PDB entry 7Q94 | X-ray diffraction, 4.30 A resolution (low resolution: residue-level contacts below are approximate; hydrogen-bond / salt-bridge calls are withheld) | chains A and C of the 4 polymer chains in the assembly

== Chain A ==
Molecule: NADQ transcription factor
Source organism: Agrobacterium fabrum (strain C58 / ATCC 33970)
UniProtKB: A9CG24 (A9CG24_AGRFC); numbering as in UniProt (aligned over 2-300)
Amino-acid sequence (336 residues; row label = number of the first residue in the row; numbers below 1 keep their minus sign (Met-35 is residue -35)):
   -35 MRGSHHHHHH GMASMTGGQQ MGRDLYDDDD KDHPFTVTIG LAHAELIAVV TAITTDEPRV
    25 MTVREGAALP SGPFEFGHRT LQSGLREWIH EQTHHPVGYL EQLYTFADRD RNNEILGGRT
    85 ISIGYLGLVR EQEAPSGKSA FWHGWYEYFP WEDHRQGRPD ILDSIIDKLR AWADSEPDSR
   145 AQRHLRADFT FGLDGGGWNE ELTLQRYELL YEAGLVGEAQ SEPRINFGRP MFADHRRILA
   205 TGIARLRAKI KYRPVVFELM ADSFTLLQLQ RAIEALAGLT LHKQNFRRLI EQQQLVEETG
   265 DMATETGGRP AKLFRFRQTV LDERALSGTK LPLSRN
Unresolved in the structure: -35 to 8, 78-81, 96-104, 289-300
Sequence notes: initiating methionine (-35); expression tag (-34 to 1)
From the paper describing this entry:
  - conformationally variable residues (order/disorder transition): Ala289 to Asn300
  - mutagenesis - Q248A/R273A: abolished binding to DNA binding region (chain C)
  - binding site for DNA binding region (chain C): Arg273 (proposed by the authors, not directly observed)

== Chain C ==
Molecule: DNA binding region
Sequence (32 nucleotides; each row starts with the number of its first residue):
     1 TTGACATATG CTCACAATGA GAATATGTCT TC
Unresolved in the structure: 32

== Chain A / chain C interface ==
Contacting residue pairs (16):
  Leu231(A) with DA8(C); DT9(C)
  Lys247(A) with DA8(C); DT9(C)
  Gln248(A) with DT12(C)
  Arg251(A) with DT9(C)
  Glu269(A) with DT9(C)
  Thr270(A) with DT7(C); DA8(C)
  Gly271(A) with DT7(C); DA8(C)
  Arg273(A) with DT7(C); DA8(C)
  Pro274(A) with DT9(C)
  Ala275(A) with DG10(C)
  Lys276(A) with DG10(C)
Interface residues without a listed pair, chain A (14 interface residues in all): Leu230, Arg252, Met266
Interface residues without a listed pair, chain C (8 interface residues in all): DC11, DC13, DA14

== In short ==
The interface between chain A and chain C involves 14 residues on one side and 8 on the other. The paper
reports a binding site for DNA binding region (chain C) at Arg273(A); Q248A/R273A of chain A abolish binding
to DNA binding region (chain C).
Here chain A is NADQ transcription factor (Agrobacterium fabrum (strain C58 / ATCC 33970)) and chain C is DNA
binding region. Entry 7Q94 (Crystal Structure of Agrobacterium tumefaciens NADQ, DNA complex) was determined
by X-ray diffraction, deposited together with 7Q93, 7Q91 and 7Q92.
